3SN8 - chain A; structure by X-ray diffraction, 1.99 A resolution.

# Chain A
Protein: 3C-like proteinase
Organism: SARS coronavirus
Notes: EC 3.4.22.-
Reference sequence: P0C6U8 (R1A_CVHSA); residues 1-306 here correspond to UniProt positions 3241-3546 (UniProt number = residue number + 3240)
Chain sequence (306 residues; numbered 1 to 306; the number before each row is that of its first residue):
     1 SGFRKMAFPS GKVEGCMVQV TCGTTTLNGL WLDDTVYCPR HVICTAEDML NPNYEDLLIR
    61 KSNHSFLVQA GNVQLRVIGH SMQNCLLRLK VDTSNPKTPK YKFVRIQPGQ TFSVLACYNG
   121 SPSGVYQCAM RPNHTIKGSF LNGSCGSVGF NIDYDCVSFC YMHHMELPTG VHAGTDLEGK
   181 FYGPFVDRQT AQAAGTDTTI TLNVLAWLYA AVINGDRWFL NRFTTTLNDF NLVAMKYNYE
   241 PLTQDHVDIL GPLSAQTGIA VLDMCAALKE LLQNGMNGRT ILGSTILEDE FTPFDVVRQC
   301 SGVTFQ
Covalent attachments: Cm-FF-H (S89) linked to Cys145
Small-molecule neighbours: Cm-FF-H (S89; N-[(2S)-1-hydroxy-3-phenylpropan-2-yl]-Nalpha-[(2E)-3-phenylprop-2-enoyl]-L-phenylalaninamide): Ser1, His41, Met49, Phe140, Leu141, Asn142, Gly143, Ser144, His163, His164, Met165, Glu166, Leu167, Val186, Asp187, Arg188, Gln189
Swiss-Prot annotation at these positions:
  - active site (For 3CL-PRO activity): His41, Cys145
  - site: Gln306 (Cleavage)
Reported in the primary citation:
  - binding site for Cm-FF-H: Phe140, Leu141, Asn142, Cys145
  - conformationally variable residues (side-chain flip): Asn142
  - catalytic residues: His41, Cys145 (citing earlier work)

# Summary
Cm-FF-H is covalently linked to Cys145. Curated annotation (UniProt) lists active-site residues His41 and
Cys145. The paper reports catalytic residues His41 and Cys145; a binding site for Cm-FF-H at Phe140, Leu141
and Asn142 among others.
Chain A is 3C-like proteinase (SARS coronavirus); the structure, Crystal structure of SARS coronavirus main
protease complexed with Cm-FF-H (soaking), was determined by X-ray diffraction together with 3SNA, 3SNB, 3SNC,
3SND and 3SNE from the same study.
